PDB entry 5NXB | X-ray diffraction, 3.60 A resolution | chains C and D of the 4 polymer chains in the assembly

# Chain C (and D)
Protein: Prosaposin
Organism: Mus musculus
Notes: chain D of this document is another copy of the same molecule, construct and numbering; everything in this record applies to it too
UniProt: Q61207 (SAP_MOUSE); residues 0-84 here correspond to UniProt positions 59-143 (UniProt number = residue number + 59)
Chain sequence (87 residues; each row starts with the number of its first residue; numbers below 1 keep their minus sign (Met-2 is residue -2)):
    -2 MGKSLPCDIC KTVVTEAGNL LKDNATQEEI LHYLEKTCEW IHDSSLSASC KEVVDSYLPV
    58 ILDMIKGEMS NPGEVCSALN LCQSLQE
Unresolved in the structure: -2 to 0, 81-84
Cystine bridges: Cys4-Cys79, Cys7-Cys73, Cys35-Cys47
Differences from the reference sequence: initiating methionine (-2); expression tag (-1)
UniProt features mapped onto this chain:
  - glycosylation: Asn21 (N-linked (GlcNAc...) asparagine)
From the paper describing this entry:
  - conformationally variable residues (side-chain flip): Trp37, Ile38
  - mutagenesis - N21Y, W37D, W37F, W37S, E65K: unchanged binding to Galactocerebrosidase
  - post-translational modification sites: Asn21 (citing earlier work)

# Chain C / chain D interface
Residue-residue contacts - 13 pairs, chain C then chain D:
  Ile6(C) with Pro3(D), hydrophobic; Ile6(D), hydrophobic
  Cys7(C) with Val10(D), hydrophobic
  Val10(C) with Cys7(D), hydrophobic; Leu78(D), hydrophobic
  Glu13(C) with Leu76(D)
  Ala14(C) with Leu76(D)
  Tyr30(C) with Met61(D)
  Ile38(C) with Tyr54(D)
  Tyr54(C) with Ile38(D); His39(D)
  Leu76(C) with Glu13(D); Ala14(D)
Other interface residues (no listed pair), chain C (12 interface residues in all): Pro3, Val50, Leu78
Other interface residues (no listed pair), chain D (13 interface residues in all): Val50

# Summary
Chain C and chain D form an interface of 12 and 13 residues respectively. The paper reports that N21Y, W37D
and W37F of chain C, among others, leave binding to Galactocerebrosidase unchanged; a modification site at
Asn21(C); 5 substitutions were tested in all.
Chain C and chain D are both Prosaposin (Mus musculus); the structure, Mouse galactocerebrosidase in complex
with saposin A, was determined by X-ray diffraction.
